PDB entry 2N77 | solution NMR | chains A and B

Chain A:
Name: Calmodulin
From: Homo sapiens
Notes: fragment: EF-hand domains 3 and 4, residues 77-149
UniProtKB: P62158 (CALM_HUMAN); residues 76-148 here correspond to UniProt positions 77-149 (UniProt number = residue number + 1)
Amino-acid sequence (73 residues; numbered 76 to 148; the number before each row is that of its first residue):
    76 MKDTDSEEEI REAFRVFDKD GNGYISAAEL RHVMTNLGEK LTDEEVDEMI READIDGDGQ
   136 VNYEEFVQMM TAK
From the paper describing this entry:
  - contacts within the chain: D93-K94 (hydrogen bond)

Chain B:
Name: Purkinje cell protein 4
From: Homo sapiens
UniProtKB: P48539 (PCP4_HUMAN); residue numbers follow UniProt; this construct covers 3-62
Amino-acid sequence (62 residues; numbered 1 to 62; the number before each row is that of its first residue):
     1 MAERQGAGAT NGKDKTSGEN DGQKKVQEEF DIDMDAPETE RAAVAIQSQF RKFQKKKAGS
    61 QS
Not modelled in the structure: 1-29
Differences from the reference sequence: expression tag (1-2)
Swiss-Prot annotation at these positions:
  - region: E28 to E40 (Acidic)
  - mutagenesis: E29 (E29A: No effect on the calmodulin modulator function), D31 (D31A: Decreased calmodulin modulator function), D33 (D33A: Decreased calmodulin modulator function), D35 (D35A: No effect on the calmodulin modulator function), P37 (P37G: Loss of the calmodulin modulator function), E40 (E40A: Decreased calmodulin modulator function)
From the paper describing this entry:
  - mutagenesis - P37G: unchanged binding to CaM (citing earlier work)
  - mutagenesis - P37G: decreased signaling (citing earlier work)
  - mutagenesis - Q47N/S48T: abolished binding to CaM (citing earlier work)

How chain A and chain B interact:
Pairs across the interface - 26 pairs, chain A then chain B:
  I85(A) with Q49(B)
  A88(A) with A42(B); I46(B)
  F89(A) with I46(B)
  V91(A) with T39(B)
  F92(A) with I32(B); I46(B)
  K94(A) with D31(B)
  E104(A) with F30(B)
  H107(A) with M34(B)
  V108(A) with Q47(B)
  M109(A) with I46(B); Q47(B)
  L112(A) with M34(B); T39(B); A43(B); Q47(B)
  G113(A) with V44(B); Q47(B)
  E114(A) with Q47(B)
  L116(A) with Q47(B)
  E120(A) with F50(B)
  M124(A) with F50(B)
  M144(A) with F53(B)
  M145(A) with Q49(B)
  K148(A) with K56(B)
Also at the interface, not in a pair above, chain A (21 interface residues in all): E87, E123
Also at the interface, not in a pair above, chain B (18 interface residues in all): E38, E40, R51, Q54
The authors on this interface:
  - residue pairs: E114(A)-R51(B) (salt bridge), I32(B)-V91(A), I32(B)-F92(A), I32(B)-E104(A), M34(B)-H107(A), M34(B)-L112(A), Q47(B)-E114(A) (hydrogen bond)
  - interface residues, chain A: F89(A), F92(A), V108(A), M109(A), M124(A), M144(A), M145(A)
  - interface residues, chain B: F30(B), I32(B), M34(B), T39(B), A42(B), A43(B), I46(B), Q47(B), F50(B), F53(B)

Summary:
21 residues of chain A face 18 of chain B across their interface. The paper describes a salt bridge between
E114(A) and R51(B); contacts between I32(B) and V91(A), I32(B) and F92(A) and I32(B) and E104(A) among others;
a hydrogen bond between Q47(B) and E114(A). The paper reports that P37G of chain B reduces signaling;
interface residues F89(A), F92(A) and F30(B) among others.
Here chain A is Calmodulin and chain B is Purkinje cell protein 4, both from Homo sapiens. Entry 2N77 (NMR
solution structure of a complex of PEP-19 bound to the C-domain of apo calmodulin) was determined by solution
NMR.
